7KDF - chains A and C of the 5 polymer chains in the assembly; structure by X-ray diffraction, 2.72 A resolution.

Chain A:
Name: NDC80 isoform 1
Organism: Saccharomyces cerevisiae
UniProtKB: A0A6A5Q2M2 (A0A6A5Q2M2_YEASX); numbering as in UniProt; present here: 114-318, 621-689
Sequence (277 residues; numbered 111 to 689; 302 numbers in that range are skipped by the numbering (no residue carries them; nothing is unmodelled there); the number before each row is that of its first residue):
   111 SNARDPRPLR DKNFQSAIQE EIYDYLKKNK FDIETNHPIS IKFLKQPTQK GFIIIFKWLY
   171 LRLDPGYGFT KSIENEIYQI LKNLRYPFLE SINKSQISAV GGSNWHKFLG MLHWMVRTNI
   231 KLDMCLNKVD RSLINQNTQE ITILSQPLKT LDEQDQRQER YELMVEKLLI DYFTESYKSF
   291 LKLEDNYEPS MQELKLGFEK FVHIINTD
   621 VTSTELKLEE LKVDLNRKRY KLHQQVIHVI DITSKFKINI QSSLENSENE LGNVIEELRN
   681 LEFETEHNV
Disordered / not traced: 111-112, 685-689
Differences from the reference sequence: expression tag (111-113)

Chain C:
Name: Spc24
Organism: Saccharomyces cerevisiae
Sequence (100 residues; row label = number of the first residue in the row; note: 113 numbers in that range are skipped by the numbering (no residue carries them; nothing is unmodelled there)):
     1 MSQKDNLLDN PVEFLKEVRE SFDIQQDVDA MKRIRHDLDV IKEESEAR
   162 LKLYRSLGVI LDLENDQVLI NRKNDGNIDI LPLDNNLSDF YKTKYIWERL GK
Disordered / not traced: 1-4, 213

How chain A and chain C interact:
Pairs across the interface (39; chain A residue first):
  R639(A) - L7(C)
  Y640(A) - N6(C)
  Y640(A) - L7(C)  hydrophobic
  H643(A) - L7(C)
  H643(A) - L8(C)  hydrogen bond (side chain-backbone)
  H643(A) - P11(C)
  V646(A) - L8(C)  hydrophobic
  V646(A) - L15(C)  hydrophobic
  I647(A) - L8(C)  hydrophobic
  V649(A) - L15(C)  hydrophobic
  I650(A) - F14(C)  hydrophobic
  I650(A) - L15(C)  hydrophobic
  I650(A) - V18(C)  hydrophobic
  T653(A) - V18(C)
  T653(A) - F22(C)
  F656(A) - F22(C)  hydrophobic
  K657(A) - F22(C)
  K657(A) - D23(C)  hydrogen bond (side chain-backbone)
  K657(A) - D27(C)  salt bridge
  Q661(A) - Q26(C)  hydrogen bond
  Q661(A) - D27(C)
  L664(A) - D27(C)
  L664(A) - M31(C)  hydrophobic
  L664(A) - I34(C)  hydrophobic
  S667(A) - I34(C)
  E668(A) - R33(C)  salt bridge
  E668(A) - D37(C)
  L671(A) - I34(C)  hydrophobic
  L671(A) - L38(C)  hydrophobic
  L671(A) - I41(C)  hydrophobic
  V674(A) - I41(C)  hydrophobic
  I675(A) - D37(C)
  I675(A) - V40(C)  hydrophobic
  I675(A) - I41(C)  hydrophobic
  L678(A) - E44(C)
  L678(A) - S45(C)
  L678(A) - R48(C)  hydrogen bond (backbone-side chain)
  R679(A) - V40(C)
  R679(A) - E44(C)  salt bridge
Other interface residues (no listed pair), chain A (21 interface residues in all): Q644, L681
Other interface residues (no listed pair), chain C (22 interface residues in all): A30

Overview:
21 residues of chain A and 22 residues of chain C are in contact; the contacts include 4 hydrogen bonds and 3
salt bridges. Polar pairs include K657(A)-D27(C), E668(A)-R33(C) and R679(A)-E44(C).
Here chain A is NDC80 isoform 1 and chain C is Spc24, both from Saccharomyces cerevisiae. Entry 7KDF
(Structure of Stu2 Bound to dwarf Ndc80c) was determined by X-ray diffraction.
